Entry 5W0K (X-ray diffraction, 3.10 A resolution); this record covers chains A and B of the 5 polymer chains in the assembly.

== Chain A ==
Molecule: Envelope glycoprotein H
Source organism: Human herpesvirus 4 (strain B95-8)
UniProt: P03231 (GH_EBVB9); residue numbers follow UniProt; this construct covers 20-679
Amino-acid sequence (660 residues; row label = number of the first residue in the row):
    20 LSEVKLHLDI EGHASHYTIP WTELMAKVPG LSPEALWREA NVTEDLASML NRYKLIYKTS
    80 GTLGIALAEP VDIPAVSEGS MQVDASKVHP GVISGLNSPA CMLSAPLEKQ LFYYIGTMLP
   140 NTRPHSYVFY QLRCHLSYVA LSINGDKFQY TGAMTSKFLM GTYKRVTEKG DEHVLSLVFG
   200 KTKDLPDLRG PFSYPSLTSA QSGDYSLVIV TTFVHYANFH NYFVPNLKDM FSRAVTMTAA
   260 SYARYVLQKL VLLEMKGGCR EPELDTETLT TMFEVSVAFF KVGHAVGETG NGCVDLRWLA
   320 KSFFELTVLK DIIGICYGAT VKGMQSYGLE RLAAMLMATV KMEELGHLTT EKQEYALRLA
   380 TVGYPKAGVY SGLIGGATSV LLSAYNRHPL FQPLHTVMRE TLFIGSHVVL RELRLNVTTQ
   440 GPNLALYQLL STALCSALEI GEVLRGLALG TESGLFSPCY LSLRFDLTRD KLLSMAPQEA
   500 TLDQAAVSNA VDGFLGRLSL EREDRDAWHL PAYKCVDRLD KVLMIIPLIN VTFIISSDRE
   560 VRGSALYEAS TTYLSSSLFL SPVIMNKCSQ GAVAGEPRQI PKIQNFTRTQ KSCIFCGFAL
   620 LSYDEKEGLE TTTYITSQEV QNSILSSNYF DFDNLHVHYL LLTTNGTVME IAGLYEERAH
Disordered / not traced: 675-679
Disulfides: Cys-120/Cys-312, Cys-278/Cys-335, Cys-454/Cys-478, Cys-534/Cys-587, Cys-612/Cys-615
UniProt features mapped onto this chain:
  - glycosylation (N-linked (GlcNAc...) asparagine): Asn-60, Asn-435, Asn-549, Asn-604, Asn-664

== Chain B ==
Molecule: Envelope glycoprotein L
Source organism: Human herpesvirus 4 (strain B95-8)
UniProt: P03212 (GL_EBVB9); residue numbers follow UniProt; this construct covers 24-137
Amino-acid sequence (114 residues; each row starts with the number of its first residue):
    24 WAYPCCHVTQ LRAQHLLALE NISDIYLVSN QTCDGFSLAS LNSPKNGSNQ LVISRCANGL
    84 NVVSFFISIL KRSSSALTGH LRELLTTLET LYGSFSVEDL FGANLNRYAW HRGG
Disordered / not traced: 24, 34-39, 68-75, 133-137
Disulfides: Cys-28/Cys-56, Cys-29/Cys-79

== Interface between chain A and chain B ==
Residue-residue contacts (85; chain A residue first):
  Leu-20(A) / Glu-43(B)
  Glu-22(A) / Ile-45(B)
  Val-23(A) / Ile-45(B)
  Val-23(A) / Ser-46(B)
  Lys-24(A) / Ser-46(B)  hydrogen bond (backbone-backbone)
  Lys-24(A) / Asp-47(B)
  Lys-24(A) / Ile-48(B)  hydrogen bond (backbone-backbone)
  Leu-25(A) / Ile-48(B)
  Leu-25(A) / Leu-50(B)  hydrophobic
  Leu-25(A) / Leu-107(B)  hydrophobic
  Leu-25(A) / Leu-111(B)  hydrophobic
  His-26(A) / Asp-47(B)  salt bridge
  His-26(A) / Ile-48(B)  hydrogen bond (backbone-backbone)
  His-26(A) / Tyr-49(B)
  His-26(A) / Leu-50(B)  hydrogen bond (backbone-backbone)
  Leu-27(A) / Leu-50(B)
  Asp-28(A) / Leu-50(B)
  Asp-28(A) / Ser-52(B)
  Ile-29(A) / Thr-110(B)
  His-35(A) / His-103(B)
  Tyr-36(A) / His-103(B)
  Tyr-36(A) / Glu-106(B)  hydrogen bond
  Tyr-36(A) / Leu-107(B)  hydrophobic
  Tyr-36(A) / Thr-110(B)
  Thr-37(A) / His-103(B)  hydrogen bond (backbone-side chain)
  Thr-37(A) / Leu-104(B)
  Ile-38(A) / Phe-89(B)  hydrophobic
  Ile-38(A) / Leu-104(B)  hydrophobic
  Ile-38(A) / Leu-107(B)  hydrophobic
  Pro-39(A) / Leu-104(B)
  Trp-40(A) / Leu-42(B)  hydrophobic
  Leu-43(A) / Ala-99(B)  hydrophobic
  Val-47(A) / Ser-96(B)
  Leu-50(A) / Arg-95(B)
  Leu-50(A) / Ser-96(B)
  Pro-52(A) / Leu-42(B)
  Pro-52(A) / Phe-88(B)
  Pro-52(A) / Ile-92(B)  hydrophobic
  Glu-53(A) / Ala-41(B)
  Glu-53(A) / Leu-42(B)
  Leu-55(A) / Phe-88(B)  hydrophobic
  Trp-56(A) / Leu-42(B)
  Trp-56(A) / Ile-45(B)  hydrophobic
  Trp-56(A) / Leu-64(B)  hydrophobic
  Trp-56(A) / Val-85(B)  hydrophobic
  Trp-56(A) / Phe-88(B)
  Ala-59(A) / Asn-84(B)
  Asn-60(A) / Asn-84(B)  hydrogen bond (backbone-side chain)
  Val-61(A) / Ala-80(B)
  Val-61(A) / Asn-81(B)  hydrogen bond (backbone-backbone)
  Val-61(A) / Val-85(B)  hydrophobic
  Thr-62(A) / Val-31(B)
  Thr-62(A) / Thr-32(B)
  Thr-62(A) / Gln-33(B)  hydrogen bond (backbone-backbone)
  Glu-63(A) / Val-31(B)
  Glu-63(A) / Asn-81(B)  hydrogen bond (backbone-side chain)
  Glu-63(A) / Asn-84(B)  hydrogen bond
  Asp-64(A) / Val-31(B)
  Leu-65(A) / Val-31(B)  hydrophobic
  Leu-65(A) / Phe-59(B)  hydrophobic
  Leu-65(A) / Leu-128(B)
  Ala-66(A) / Leu-128(B)
  Met-68(A) / Asn-81(B)  hydrogen bond
  Met-68(A) / Asn-84(B)
  Leu-69(A) / Leu-123(B)  hydrophobic
  Arg-71(A) / Asn-84(B)
  Tyr-72(A) / Val-120(B)
  Tyr-72(A) / Glu-121(B)
  Tyr-149(A) / Asn-84(B)  hydrogen bond (side chain-backbone)
  Tyr-149(A) / Ser-87(B)  hydrogen bond
  Tyr-149(A) / Phe-88(B)  hydrogen bond (side chain-backbone)
  Tyr-149(A) / Ser-91(B)
  Gln-150(A) / Arg-95(B)  hydrogen bond (backbone-side chain)
  Leu-151(A) / Arg-95(B)
  Asp-206(A) / Ser-91(B)
  Asp-206(A) / Lys-94(B)
  Asp-206(A) / Arg-95(B)  salt bridge
  Arg-208(A) / Ser-87(B)  hydrogen bond (backbone-side chain)
  Gly-209(A) / Asn-84(B)
  Gly-209(A) / Tyr-115(B)  hydrogen bond (backbone-side chain)
  Pro-210(A) / Leu-83(B)  hydrophobic
  Pro-210(A) / Tyr-115(B)  hydrogen bond (backbone-side chain)
  Pro-210(A) / Val-120(B)  hydrophobic
  Phe-211(A) / Tyr-115(B)  hydrogen bond (backbone-side chain)
  Ser-215(A) / Glu-121(B)
Other interface residues (no listed pair), chain A (46 interface residues in all): Ser-21, Lys-202, Leu-207
Other interface residues (no listed pair), chain B (44 interface residues in all): Leu-40, Thr-55, Cys-79, Phe-124

== In short ==
The interface between chain A and chain B involves 46 residues on one side and 44 on the other, with 20
hydrogen bonds and 2 salt bridges. Polar pairs include His-26(A)/Asp-47(B), Asp-206(A)/Arg-95(B) and
Tyr-36(A)/Glu-106(B).
Chain A is Envelope glycoprotein H and chain B is Envelope glycoprotein L, both from Human herpesvirus 4
(strain B95-8); the structure, Crystal structure of EBV gHgL/CL40/gp42 N-domain, was determined by X-ray
diffraction.
